Entry 6CX2 (X-ray diffraction, 3.10 A resolution); this record covers chain A.

# Chain A
Molecule: Proliferating cell nuclear antigen
Organism: Saccharomyces cerevisiae (strain ATCC 204508 / S288c)
UniProt: P15873 (PCNA_YEAST); residues 1-258 here = UniProt positions 1-258
Chain sequence (259 residues; numbered 0 to 258; the number before each row is that of its first residue; numbering starts at 0):
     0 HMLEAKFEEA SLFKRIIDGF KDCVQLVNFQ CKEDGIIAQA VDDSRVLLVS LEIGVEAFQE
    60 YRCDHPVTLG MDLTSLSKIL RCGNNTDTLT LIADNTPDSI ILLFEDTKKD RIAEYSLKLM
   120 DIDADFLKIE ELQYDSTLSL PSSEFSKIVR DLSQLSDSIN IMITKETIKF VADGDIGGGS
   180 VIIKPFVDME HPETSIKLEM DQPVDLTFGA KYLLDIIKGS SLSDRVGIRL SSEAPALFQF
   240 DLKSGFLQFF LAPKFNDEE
Disordered / not traced: 0, 255-258
Differences from the reference sequence: expression tag (0); engineered mutation Gly177 (Ser in P15873)
Reported in the primary citation:
  - post-translational modification sites: Lys164 (citing earlier work)
  - mutagenesis - I111E, I111L, A112E, Y114F, S115E, S177G, G178L, G178M, V180A: decreased growth
  - mutagenesis - Y114A, S115N, I181R: unchanged growth
  - mutagenesis - G178M: unchanged growth in response to UV radiation
  - mutagenesis - A112G, S115G, S115N, S115V, S179A, S179R, S179T: decreased growth in response to UV

# Summary
The paper reports that I111E, I111L and A112E, among others, reduce growth; a modification site at Lys164; 18
substitutions were tested in all.
Chain A is Proliferating cell nuclear antigen (Saccharomyces cerevisiae (strain ATCC 204508 / S288c)); the
structure, S177G Mutant of Yeast PCNA, was determined by X-ray diffraction together with 6CX3 and 6CX4 from
the same study.
